Entry 1UGH (X-ray diffraction, 1.90 A resolution); this record covers chains E and I.

# Chain E
Molecule: Protein (uracil-DNA glycosylase)
From: Homo sapiens
Notes: EC 3.2.2.3; engineered mutation(s): P82M, V83E, G84F
UniProt: P13051 (UNG_HUMAN); residues 85-304 here correspond to UniProt positions 94-313 (UniProt number = residue number + 9)
Amino-acid sequence (223 residues; numbered 82 to 304; the number before each row is that of its first residue):
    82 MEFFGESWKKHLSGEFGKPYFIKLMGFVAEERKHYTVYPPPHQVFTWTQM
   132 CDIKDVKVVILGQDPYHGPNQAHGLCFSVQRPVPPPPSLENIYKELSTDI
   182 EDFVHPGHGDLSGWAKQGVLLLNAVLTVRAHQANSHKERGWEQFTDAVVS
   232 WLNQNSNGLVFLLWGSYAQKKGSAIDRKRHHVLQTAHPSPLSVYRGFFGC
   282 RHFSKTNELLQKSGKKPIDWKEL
UniProt features mapped onto this chain:
  - active site: Asp145 (Proton acceptor)
  - binding site (uracil): Gln144, Phe158, Asn204, His268
  - binding site (dsDNA): His148, Ser169, Ser247, His268, Ser270, Ser273, Arg276
  - modified residue: Lys286 (N6-acetyllysine)

# Chain I
Molecule: Protein (uracil-DNA glycosylase inhibitor)
From: Bacillus phage PBS2
UniProt: 215789; numbering as in UniProt (aligned over 3-84)
Amino-acid sequence (82 residues; each row starts with the number of its first residue):
     3 NLSDIIEKETGKQLVIQESILMLPEEVEEVIGNKPESDILVHTAYDESTD
    53 ENVMLLTSDAPEYKPWALVIQDSNGENKIKML

# Chain E / chain I interface
Residue-residue contacts - 37 pairs, chain E then chain I:
  Gln144(E) - Ile22(I)
  Gln144(E) - Leu23(I)  hydrogen bond (side chain-backbone)
  Tyr147(E) - Gln19(I)
  Tyr147(E) - Glu20(I)
  His148(E) - Ile18(I)
  His148(E) - Ser21(I)  hydrogen bond
  Gln152(E) - Gln19(I)  hydrogen bond (side chain-backbone)
  Pro167(E) - Glu20(I)
  Pro168(E) - Gln19(I)
  Pro168(E) - Glu20(I)
  Pro168(E) - Thr45(I)
  Ser169(E) - Glu20(I)  hydrogen bond (backbone-side chain)
  Gln213(E) - Tyr65(I)
  Ala214(E) - Ser21(I)
  Ala214(E) - Ala62(I)
  Ala214(E) - Tyr65(I)  hydrogen bond (backbone-side chain)
  Asn215(E) - Leu23(I)
  Asn215(E) - Asp61(I)  hydrogen bond
  Asn215(E) - Ala62(I)
  Lys218(E) - Asp61(I)  salt bridge
  Gly246(E) - Glu28(I)
  Ser247(E) - Leu25(I)
  Ser247(E) - Glu28(I)  hydrogen bond (backbone-side chain)
  Tyr248(E) - Leu23(I)  hydrophobic
  Tyr248(E) - Leu25(I)
  His268(E) - Ile22(I)
  Ser270(E) - Met24(I)
  Pro271(E) - Asn54(I)
  Pro271(E) - Met56(I)  hydrophobic
  Pro271(E) - Gln73(I)  hydrogen bond (backbone-side chain)
  Leu272(E) - Val32(I)
  Leu272(E) - Met56(I)  hydrophobic
  Leu272(E) - Val71(I)  hydrophobic
  Ser273(E) - Met24(I)
  Tyr275(E) - Gly77(I)
  Arg276(E) - Glu31(I)  salt bridge
  Arg276(E) - Val32(I)
Also at the interface, not in a pair above, chain E (24 interface residues in all): Asp145, Pro165, Lys251
Also at the interface, not in a pair above, chain I (25 interface residues in all): Ile33, Leu42, Val43, Leu58, Asn79

# In short
The interface between chain E and chain I involves 24 residues on one side and 25 on the other, with 8
hydrogen bonds and 2 salt bridges. Polar pairs include Lys218(E)-Asp61(I), Arg276(E)-Glu31(I) and
Gln144(E)-Leu23(I).
Here chain E is Protein (uracil-DNA glycosylase) (Homo sapiens) and chain I is Protein (uracil-DNA glycosylase
inhibitor) (Bacillus phage PBS2). Entry 1UGH (Crystal structure of human uracil-DNA glycosylase in complex
with a protein inhibitor: protein mimicry of DNA) was determined by X-ray diffraction.
